PDB entry 1Q6T | X-ray diffraction, 2.30 A resolution | chain A

# Chain A
Molecule: Protein-tyrosine phosphatase, non-receptor type 1
Organism: Homo sapiens
Notes: EC 3.1.3.48; fragment: catalytic domain
UniProtKB: P18031 (PTN1_HUMAN); residues 501-798 here correspond to UniProt positions 1-298 (UniProt number = residue number - 500)
Sequence (310 residues; numbered 489 to 798; the number before each row is that of its first residue):
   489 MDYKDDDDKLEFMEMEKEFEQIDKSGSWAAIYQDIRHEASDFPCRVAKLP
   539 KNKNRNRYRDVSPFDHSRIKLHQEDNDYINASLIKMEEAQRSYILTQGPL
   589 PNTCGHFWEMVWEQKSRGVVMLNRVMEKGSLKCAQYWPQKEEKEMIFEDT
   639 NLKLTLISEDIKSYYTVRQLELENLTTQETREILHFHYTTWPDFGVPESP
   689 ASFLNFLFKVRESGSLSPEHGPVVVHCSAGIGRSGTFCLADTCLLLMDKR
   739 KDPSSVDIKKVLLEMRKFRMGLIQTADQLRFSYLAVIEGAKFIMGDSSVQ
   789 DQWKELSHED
Unresolved in the structure: 489-496, 786-798
Construct notes: cloning artifact (489-500)
Ligand contacts: 600 (6-[4-((2S)-2-(1H-1,2,3-benzotriazol-1-yl)-3-{4-[difluoro(phosphono)methyl]phenyl}-2-phenylpropyl)phenyl]-2-[(1S)-1-methoxy-3-methylbutyl]quinolin-8-ylphosphonic acid): Arg-524, Ser-528, Asp-529, Tyr-546, Arg-547, Asp-548, Val-549, Phe-552, Lys-620, Asp-681, Phe-682, Cys-715, Ser-716, Ala-717, Gly-718, Ile-719, Gly-720, Arg-721, Arg-754, Met-758, Gly-759, Gln-762
Swiss-Prot annotation at these positions:
  - active site: Cys-715 (Phosphocysteine intermediate)
  - binding site (substrate): Asp-681, Cys-715 to Arg-721, Gln-762
  - modified residue: Met-501 (N-acetylmethionine), Tyr-520 (Phosphotyrosine), Ser-550 (Phosphoserine), Tyr-566 (Phosphotyrosine), Cys-715 (Cysteine persulfide), Ser-742 (Phosphoserine), Ser-743 (Phosphoserine)
  - cross-link: Cys-715 to Ser-716 (N,N-(cysteine-1,S-diyl)serine (Cys-Ser))

# In short
Chain A binds compound 600. Curated annotation (UniProt) lists active-site residue Cys-715 and 9
substrate-binding residues.
Chain A is Protein-tyrosine phosphatase, non-receptor type 1 (Homo sapiens); the structure, The structure of
phosphotyrosine phosphatase 1B in complex with compound 11, was determined by X-ray diffraction together with
1Q6J, 1Q6M, 1Q6N, 1Q6P and 1Q6S from the same study.
